Entry 6VK5 (X-ray diffraction, 1.86 A resolution); this record covers chains F and H of the 8 polymer chains in the assembly.

Chain F:
Name: Methane monooxygenase
From: Methylosinus trichosporium OB3b
UniProtKB: A0A2D2D5X7 (A0A2D2D5X7_METTR); numbering as in UniProt (aligned over 1-395)
Chain sequence (395 residues; numbered 1 to 395; the number before each row is that of its first residue):
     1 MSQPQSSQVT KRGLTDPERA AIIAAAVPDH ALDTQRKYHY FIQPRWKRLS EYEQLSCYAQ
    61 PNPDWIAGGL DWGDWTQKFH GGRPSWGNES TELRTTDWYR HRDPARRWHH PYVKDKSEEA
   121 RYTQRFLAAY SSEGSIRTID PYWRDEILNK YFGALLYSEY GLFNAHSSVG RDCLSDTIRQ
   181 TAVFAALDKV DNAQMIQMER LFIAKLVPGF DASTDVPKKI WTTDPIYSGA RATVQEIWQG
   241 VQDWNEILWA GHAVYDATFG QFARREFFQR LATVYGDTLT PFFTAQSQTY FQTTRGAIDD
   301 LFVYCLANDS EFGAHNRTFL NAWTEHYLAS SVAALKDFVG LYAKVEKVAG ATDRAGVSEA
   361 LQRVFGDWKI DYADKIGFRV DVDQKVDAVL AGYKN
Disordered / not traced: 1-3

Chain H:
Name: Methane monooxygenase regulatory protein B
From: Methylosinus trichosporium OB3b
UniProtKB: A0A2D2D0T8 (A0A2D2D0T8_METTR); residue numbers follow UniProt; this construct covers 1-138
Chain sequence (138 residues; row label = number of the first residue in the row):
     1 MSSAHNAYNA GIMQKTGKAF ADEFFAEENQ VVHESNAVVL VLMKSDEIDA IIEDIVLKGG
    61 KAKNPSIVVE DKAGFWWIKA DGAIEIDAAE AGELLGKPFS VYDLLINVSS TVGRAYTLGT
   121 KFTITSELMG LDRALTDI
Disordered / not traced: 1
What the authors report for this chain:
  - specificity-determining residues: Asn107, Ser109, Ser110, Thr111 (citing earlier work)
  - mutagenesis - V41R (>25,000-fold): decreased catalytic activity on O2
  - mutagenesis - V41R: unchanged binding to Methane monooxygenase component A alpha chain
  - mutagenesis - V39F, V39R, V41E, V41F: decreased catalytic activity
  - mutagenesis - V39R: decreased binding to Methane monooxygenase component A alpha chain
  - mutagenesis - V41R (>25,000-fold): decreased binding to O2

Interface between chain F and chain H:
Contacting residue pairs (12):
  Gln5(F) - Glu70(H)
  Gln5(F) - Asp71(H)  hydrogen bond (side chain-backbone)
  Ser6(F) - Ala7(H)
  Ser6(F) - Tyr8(H)  hydrogen bond (side chain-backbone)
  Ser6(F) - Asn9(H)  hydrogen bond (side chain-backbone)
  Ser6(F) - Glu70(H)  hydrogen bond
  Ser7(F) - Asn9(H)
  Ser7(F) - Glu70(H)  hydrogen bond
  Ser7(F) - Lys72(H)  hydrogen bond
  Val9(F) - Asp71(H)
  Arg12(F) - Ala73(H)  hydrogen bond (side chain-backbone)
  Arg12(F) - Gly74(H)
Interface residues without a listed pair, chain F (6 interface residues in all): Gln8

Overview:
6 residues of chain F face 8 of chain H across their interface, with 7 hydrogen bonds. Among the polar pairs
are Gln5(F)-Asp71(H), Ser6(F)-Tyr8(H) and Ser6(F)-Asn9(H). From the paper: V39F, V39R and V41E of chain H,
among others, reduce catalytic activity; specificity determinants Asn107(H), Ser109(H) and Ser110(H) among
others; 5 substitutions were tested in all.
Chain F is Methane monooxygenase and chain H is Methane monooxygenase regulatory protein B, both from
Methylosinus trichosporium OB3b; the structure, Crystal Structure of Methylosinus trichosporium OB3b Soluble
Methane Monooxygenase Hydroxylase and Regulatory Component Complex, was determined by X-ray diffraction,
deposited together with 6VK4, 6VK6, 6VK7 and 6VK8.
